2VOS - chain A; structure by X-ray diffraction, 2.00 A resolution.

Chain A:
Name: Folylpolyglutamate synthase protein folc
Organism: Mycobacterium tuberculosis
Notes: EC 6.3.2.17
UniProt: O53174 (O53174_MYCTU); residues 3-489 here correspond to UniProt positions 1-487 (UniProt number = residue number - 2)
Amino-acid sequence (487 residues; row label = number of the first residue in the row):
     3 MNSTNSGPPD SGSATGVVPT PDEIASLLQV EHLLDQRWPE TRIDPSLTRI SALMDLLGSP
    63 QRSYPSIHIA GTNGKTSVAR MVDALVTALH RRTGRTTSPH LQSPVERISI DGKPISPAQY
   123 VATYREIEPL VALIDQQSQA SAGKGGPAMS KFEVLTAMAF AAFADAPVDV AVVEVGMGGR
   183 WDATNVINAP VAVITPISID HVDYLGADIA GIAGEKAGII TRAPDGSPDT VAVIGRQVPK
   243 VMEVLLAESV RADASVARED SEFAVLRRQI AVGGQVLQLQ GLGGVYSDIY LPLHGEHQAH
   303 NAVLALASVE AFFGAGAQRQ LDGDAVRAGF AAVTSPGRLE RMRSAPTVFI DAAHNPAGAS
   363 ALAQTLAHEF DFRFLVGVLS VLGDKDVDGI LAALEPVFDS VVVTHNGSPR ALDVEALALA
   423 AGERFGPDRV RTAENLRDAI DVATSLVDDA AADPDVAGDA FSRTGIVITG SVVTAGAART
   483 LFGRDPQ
Unresolved in the structure: 3-23, 41-43, 144-148, 227-228, 318-321, 461-464
Modified positions: Mse3 (selenomethionine); Mse56, Mse83, Mse151, Mse160, Mse179, Mse244, Mse344 (selenomethionine; parent Met)
Metal / ion sites: Co2+ site 1: Thr78, Ser100, Glu176 (together with ADP); Mg2+: Asp202, His356; Co2+ site 2: His203, Asp205; Co2+ site 3 near Asp326 (its only coordinating residue here); Co2+ site 4: His370, Asp455, Asp457
Residues lining bound ligands: ADP (adenosine-5'-diphosphate): Thr74, Asn75, Gly76, Lys77, Thr78, Ser79, Ser100, Glu176, Pro198, His299, Gln300, Asn303, Gly339, Arg340, Asp353, Ala354, Ala355, His356, Ala359, Gly360, Ala363
What the authors report for this chain:
  - binding site for ADP: Asn75, Gly76, Lys77, Thr78, Ser79, His299, Asn303, Arg340, Asp353
  - Co2+ coordination: His203, Asp205
  - conformationally variable residues (loop rearrangement, order/disorder transition): Glu42 to Leu49, Thr197 to Asp210

Overview:
Bound to chain A: ADP. Thr78, Ser100 and Glu176 coordinate Co2+ site 1. Asp202 and His356 coordinate Mg2+. The
paper reports a binding site for ADP at Asn75, Gly76 and Lys77 among others; Co2+ coordination by His203 and
Asp205.
Chain A is Folylpolyglutamate synthase protein folc (Mycobacterium tuberculosis); the structure, Mycobacterium
tuberculosis Folylpolyglutamate synthase complexed with ADP, was determined by X-ray diffraction, deposited
together with 2VOR.
